Entry 5T4B (X-ray diffraction, 1.76 A resolution); this record covers chains A and B.

# Chain A (and B)
Name: Dipeptidyl peptidase 4
From: Homo sapiens
Notes: EC 3.4.14.5; chain B of this document is another copy of the same molecule, construct and numbering; everything in this record applies to it too
Reference sequence: P27487 (DPP4_HUMAN); residues 40-766 here = UniProt positions 40-766
Sequence (728 residues; numbered 39 to 766; the number before each row is that of its first residue):
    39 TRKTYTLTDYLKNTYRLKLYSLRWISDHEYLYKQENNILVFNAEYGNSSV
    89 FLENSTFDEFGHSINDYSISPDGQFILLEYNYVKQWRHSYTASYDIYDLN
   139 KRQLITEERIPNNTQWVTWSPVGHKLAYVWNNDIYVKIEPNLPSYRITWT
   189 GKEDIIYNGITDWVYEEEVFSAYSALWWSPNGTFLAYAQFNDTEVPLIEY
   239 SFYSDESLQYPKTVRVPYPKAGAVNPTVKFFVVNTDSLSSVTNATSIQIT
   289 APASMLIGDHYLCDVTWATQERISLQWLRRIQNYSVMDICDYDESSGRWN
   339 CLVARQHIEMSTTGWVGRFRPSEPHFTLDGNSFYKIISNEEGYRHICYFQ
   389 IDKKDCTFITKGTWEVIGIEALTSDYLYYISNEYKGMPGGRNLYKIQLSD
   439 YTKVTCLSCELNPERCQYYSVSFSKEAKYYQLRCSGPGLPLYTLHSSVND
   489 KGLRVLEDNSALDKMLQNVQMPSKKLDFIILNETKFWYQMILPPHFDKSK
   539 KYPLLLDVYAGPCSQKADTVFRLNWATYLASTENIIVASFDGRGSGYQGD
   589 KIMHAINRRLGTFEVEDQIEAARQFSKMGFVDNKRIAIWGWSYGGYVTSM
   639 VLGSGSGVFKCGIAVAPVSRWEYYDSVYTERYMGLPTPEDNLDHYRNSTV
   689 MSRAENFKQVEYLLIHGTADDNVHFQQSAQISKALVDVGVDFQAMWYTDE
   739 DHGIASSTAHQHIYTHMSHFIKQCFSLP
Disulfides: Cys328-Cys339, Cys385-Cys394, Cys444-Cys447, Cys454-Cys472, Cys649-Cys762
Glycans and other covalent adducts: N-acetylglucosamine (NAG) linked to Asn85, Asn150, Asn219, Asn229, Asn281, Asn321
Differences from the reference sequence: expression tag (39)
Metal / ion sites: Na+: Gly490, Leu491 (shared with Leu276(B), Val279(B) of chain B)
Small-molecule neighbours: 75N (2-[(3R)-3-aminopiperidin-1-yl]-3-(but-2-yn-1-yl)-5-[(4-methylquinazolin-2-yl)methyl]-3H-imidazo[2,1-b]purin-4(5H)-one): Arg125, Glu205, Glu206, Phe357, Tyr547, Trp629, Ser630, Tyr631, Gly632, Val656, Tyr662, Tyr666, Asn710, Val711, His740, Gly741
Swiss-Prot annotation at these positions:
  - active site (Charge relay system): Ser630, Asp708, His740
  - glycosylation (N-linked (GlcNAc...) asparagine): Asn85, Asn92, Asn150, Asn219, Asn229, Asn281, Asn321, Asn520, Asn685

# Chain A / chain B interface
Pairs across the interface - 118 pairs, chain A then chain B:
  Pro234(A) - Tyr248(B)
  Leu235(A) - Tyr248(B)
  Ile236(A) - Pro249(B)
  Glu237(A) - Ser239(B)
  Glu237(A) - Thr251(B)  hydrogen bond
  Glu237(A) - Arg253(B)  salt bridge
  Tyr238(A) - Ser239(B)
  Ser239(A) - Glu237(B)
  Ser239(A) - Tyr238(B)
  Tyr241(A) - Phe713(B)
  Tyr241(A) - Gln714(B)
  Tyr241(A) - Ala717(B)  hydrophobic
  Tyr241(A) - Gln718(B)  hydrogen bond (backbone-side chain)
  Ser242(A) - Gln718(B)  hydrogen bond (backbone-side chain)
  Ser242(A) - Lys721(B)  hydrogen bond (backbone-side chain)
  Asp243(A) - Gln718(B)  hydrogen bond (backbone-side chain)
  Glu244(A) - Arg658(B)  salt bridge
  Glu244(A) - Tyr661(B)  hydrogen bond (backbone-side chain)
  Glu244(A) - Thr687(B)
  Glu244(A) - Met689(B)
  Glu244(A) - Gln718(B)
  Ser245(A) - Arg658(B)
  Leu246(A) - Tyr661(B)
  Leu246(A) - Gln714(B)  hydrogen bond (backbone-side chain)
  Gln247(A) - Lys258(B)
  Gln247(A) - Ala259(B)  hydrogen bond (side chain-backbone)
  Gln247(A) - Glu660(B)  hydrogen bond (side chain-backbone)
  Gln247(A) - Tyr661(B)
  Gln247(A) - Gln714(B)  hydrogen bond (backbone-side chain)
  Tyr248(A) - Pro234(B)
  Tyr248(A) - Leu235(B)
  Tyr248(A) - Tyr256(B)  hydrogen bond (side chain-backbone)
  Tyr248(A) - Pro257(B)
  Tyr248(A) - Lys258(B)  hydrogen bond (side chain-backbone)
  Tyr248(A) - Ala261(B)
  Pro249(A) - Ile236(B)
  Pro249(A) - Gln714(B)
  Thr251(A) - Glu237(B)  hydrogen bond
  Arg253(A) - Glu237(B)  salt bridge
  Arg253(A) - Arg253(B)
  Tyr256(A) - Tyr248(B)  hydrogen bond (backbone-side chain)
  Pro257(A) - Tyr248(B)
  Lys258(A) - Gln247(B)
  Lys258(A) - Tyr248(B)  hydrogen bond (backbone-side chain)
  Ala259(A) - Gln247(B)  hydrogen bond (backbone-side chain)
  Ala261(A) - Tyr248(B)
  Arg658(A) - Glu244(B)  salt bridge
  Arg658(A) - Ser245(B)
  Glu660(A) - Gln247(B)  hydrogen bond (backbone-side chain)
  Tyr661(A) - Glu244(B)  hydrogen bond (side chain-backbone)
  Tyr661(A) - Leu246(B)
  Tyr661(A) - Gln247(B)
  Thr687(A) - Glu244(B)
  Met689(A) - Glu244(B)
  Leu702(A) - Trp734(B)  hydrophobic
  Phe713(A) - Tyr241(B)
  Phe713(A) - Trp734(B)
  Gln714(A) - Tyr241(B)
  Gln714(A) - Leu246(B)
  Gln714(A) - Gln247(B)  hydrogen bond (side chain-backbone)
  Gln714(A) - Pro249(B)
  Ser716(A) - Trp734(B)
  Ala717(A) - Tyr241(B)  hydrophobic
  Ala717(A) - Trp734(B)
  Ala717(A) - Thr736(B)  hydrogen bond (backbone-side chain)
  Gln718(A) - Tyr241(B)  hydrogen bond (side chain-backbone)
  Gln718(A) - Ser242(B)  hydrogen bond (side chain-backbone)
  Gln718(A) - Asp243(B)
  Gln718(A) - Glu244(B)
  Ser720(A) - Trp734(B)  hydrogen bond
  Ser720(A) - Thr736(B)  hydrogen bond
  Lys721(A) - Ser242(B)  hydrogen bond (side chain-backbone)
  Lys721(A) - Thr736(B)
  Lys721(A) - Asp737(B)
  Val724(A) - Tyr735(B)  hydrophobic
  Val724(A) - Thr746(B)
  Val724(A) - Ala747(B)  hydrophobic
  Val724(A) - His750(B)
  Asp725(A) - Thr746(B)  hydrogen bond
  Val728(A) - His750(B)  hydrogen bond (backbone-side chain)
  Asp729(A) - His750(B)
  Asp729(A) - His754(B)  salt bridge
  Asp729(A) - His757(B)  salt bridge
  Phe730(A) - Met733(B)
  Phe730(A) - His750(B)
  Phe730(A) - His754(B)
  Gln731(A) - Gln731(B)
  Gln731(A) - His754(B)
  Ala732(A) - Ala732(B)
  Ala732(A) - Met733(B)  hydrophobic
  Ala732(A) - Trp734(B)  hydrophobic
  Met733(A) - Phe730(B)
  Met733(A) - Ala732(B)  hydrophobic
  Met733(A) - Trp734(B)
  Trp734(A) - Leu702(B)  hydrophobic
  Trp734(A) - Phe713(B)
  Trp734(A) - Ser716(B)
  Trp734(A) - Ala717(B)
  Trp734(A) - Ser720(B)  hydrogen bond
  Trp734(A) - Ala732(B)  hydrophobic
  Trp734(A) - Met733(B)
  Trp734(A) - Trp734(B)
  Tyr735(A) - Val724(B)  hydrophobic
  Thr736(A) - Ala717(B)  hydrogen bond (side chain-backbone)
  Thr736(A) - Ser720(B)  hydrogen bond
  Thr736(A) - Lys721(B)
  Asp737(A) - Lys721(B)
  Thr746(A) - Val724(B)
  Thr746(A) - Asp725(B)  hydrogen bond
  Ala747(A) - Val724(B)  hydrophobic
  His750(A) - Val724(B)
  His750(A) - Val728(B)  hydrogen bond (side chain-backbone)
  His750(A) - Asp729(B)
  His750(A) - Phe730(B)
  His754(A) - Asp729(B)  salt bridge
  His754(A) - Phe730(B)
  His754(A) - Gln731(B)
  His757(A) - Asp729(B)  salt bridge

# Summary
The chain A/chain B interface involves 52 residues from each chain, with 32 hydrogen bonds and 8 salt bridges.
Polar pairs include Glu237(A)-Arg253(B), Glu244(A)-Arg658(B) and Asp729(A)-His754(B). Ligands of chain A:
compound 75N. Covalently linked N-acetylglucosamine: at Asn85(A), Asn150(A), Asn219(A), Asn229(A), Asn281(A)
and Asn321(A).
Both chains are Dipeptidyl peptidase 4 (Homo sapiens). Entry 5T4B (Human DPP4 in complex with a ligand 34a)
was determined by X-ray diffraction, deposited together with 5T4E, 5T4F and 5T4H.
